Entry 3K7A (X-ray diffraction, 3.80 A resolution); this record covers chains B and C of the 11 polymer chains in the assembly.

# Chain B
Name: DNA-directed RNA polymerase II subunit RPB2
From: Saccharomyces cerevisiae
Notes: EC 2.7.7.6
Reference sequence: P08518 (RPB2_YEAST); numbering as in UniProt (aligned over 1-1224)
Amino-acid sequence (1224 residues; row label = number of the first residue in the row):
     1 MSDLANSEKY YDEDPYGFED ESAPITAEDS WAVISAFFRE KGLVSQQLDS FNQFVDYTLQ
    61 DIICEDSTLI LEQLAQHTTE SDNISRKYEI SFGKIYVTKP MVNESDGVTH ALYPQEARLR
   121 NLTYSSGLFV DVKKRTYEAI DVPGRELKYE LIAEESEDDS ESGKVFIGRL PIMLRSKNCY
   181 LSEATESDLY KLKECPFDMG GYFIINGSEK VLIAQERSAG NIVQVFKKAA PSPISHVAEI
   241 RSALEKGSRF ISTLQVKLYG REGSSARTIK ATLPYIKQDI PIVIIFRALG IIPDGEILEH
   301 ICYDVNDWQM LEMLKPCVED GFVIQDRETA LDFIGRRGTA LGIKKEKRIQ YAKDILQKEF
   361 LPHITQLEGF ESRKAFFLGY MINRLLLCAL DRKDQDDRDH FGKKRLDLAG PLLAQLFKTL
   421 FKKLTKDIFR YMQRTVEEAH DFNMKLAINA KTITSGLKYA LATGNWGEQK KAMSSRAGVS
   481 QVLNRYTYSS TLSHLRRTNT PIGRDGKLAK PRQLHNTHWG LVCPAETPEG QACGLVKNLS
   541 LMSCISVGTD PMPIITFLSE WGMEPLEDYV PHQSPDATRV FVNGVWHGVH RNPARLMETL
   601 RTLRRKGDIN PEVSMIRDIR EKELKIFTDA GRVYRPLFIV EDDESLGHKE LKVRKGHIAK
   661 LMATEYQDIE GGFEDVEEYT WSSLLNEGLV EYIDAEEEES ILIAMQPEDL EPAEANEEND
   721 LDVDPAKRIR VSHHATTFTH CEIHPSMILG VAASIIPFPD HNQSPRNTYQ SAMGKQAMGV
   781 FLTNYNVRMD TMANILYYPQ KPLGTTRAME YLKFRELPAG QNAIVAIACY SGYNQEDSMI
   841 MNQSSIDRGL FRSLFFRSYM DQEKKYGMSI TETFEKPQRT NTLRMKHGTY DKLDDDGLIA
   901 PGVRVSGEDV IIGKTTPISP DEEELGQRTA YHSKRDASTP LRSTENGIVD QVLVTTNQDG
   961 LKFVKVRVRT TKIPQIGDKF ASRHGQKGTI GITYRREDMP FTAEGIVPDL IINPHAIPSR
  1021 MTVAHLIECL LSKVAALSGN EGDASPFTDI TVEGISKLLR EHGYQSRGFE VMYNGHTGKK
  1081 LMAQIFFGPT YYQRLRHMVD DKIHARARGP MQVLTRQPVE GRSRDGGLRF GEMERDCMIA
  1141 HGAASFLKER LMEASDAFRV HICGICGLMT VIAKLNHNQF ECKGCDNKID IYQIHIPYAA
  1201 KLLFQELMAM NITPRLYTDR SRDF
Unresolved in the structure: 1-19, 71-89, 135-163, 669-677, 716-721, 864-867, 917-932
Ion coordination: Zn2+: Cys-1163, Cys-1166, Cys-1182, Cys-1185

# Chain C
Name: DNA-directed RNA polymerase II subunit RPB3
From: Saccharomyces cerevisiae
Reference sequence: P16370 (RPB3_YEAST); residue numbers follow UniProt; this construct covers 1-318
Amino-acid sequence (318 residues; numbered 1 to 318; the number before each row is that of its first residue):
     1 MSEEGPQVKI REASKDNVDF ILSNVDLAMA NSLRRVMIAE IPTLAIDSVE VETNTTVLAD
    61 EFIAHRLGLI PLQSMDIEQL EYSRDCFCED HCDKCSVVLT LQAFGESEST TNVYSKDLVI
   121 VSNLMGRNIG HPIIQDKEGN GVLICKLRKG QELKLTCVAK KGIAKEHAKW GPAAAIEFEY
   181 DPWNKLKHTD YWYEQDSAKE WPQSKNCEYE DPPNEGDPFD YKAQADTFYM NVESVGSIPV
   241 DQVVVRGIDT LQKKVASILL ALTQMDQDKV NFASGDNNTA SNMLGSNEDV MMTGAEQDPY
   301 SNASQMGNTG SGGYDNAW
Unresolved in the structure: 1-2, 269-318
Ion coordination: Zn2+: Cys-86, Cys-88, Cys-92, Cys-95
Curated features (UniProtKB/Swiss-Prot):
  - binding site (Zn(2+)): Cys-86, Cys-88, Cys-92, Cys-95
  - modified residue: Ser-2 (N-acetylserine)
  - natural variant: Ala-30 (A30D: In mutant RPB3-1)
  - mutagenesis: Lys-9 (K9E: Transcript termination readthrough)

# Interface between chain B and chain C
Residue-residue contacts - 73 pairs, chain B then chain C:
  Tyr-797(B) / Glu-61(C)
  Tyr-797(B) / Phe-62(C)  hydrophobic
  Tyr-798(B) / Phe-62(C)
  Tyr-798(B) / Arg-66(C)  hydrogen bond
  Ser-844(B) / Ala-168(C)
  Asp-847(B) / His-65(C)
  Asp-847(B) / His-167(C)  salt bridge
  Asp-847(B) / Ala-168(C)  hydrogen bond (side chain-backbone)
  Arg-848(B) / His-65(C)  hydrogen bond (backbone-side chain)
  Arg-848(B) / Leu-69(C)
  Arg-848(B) / Ala-168(C)
  Gly-849(B) / His-65(C)
  Arg-852(B) / His-65(C)  hydrogen bond
  Arg-969(B) / Ala-59(C)
  Arg-969(B) / Asp-60(C)  salt bridge
  Arg-969(B) / Glu-61(C)  salt bridge
  Thr-971(B) / Glu-61(C)  hydrogen bond
  Arg-996(B) / Ile-38(C)
  Arg-996(B) / Ala-173(C)
  Arg-996(B) / Ala-174(C)  hydrogen bond (side chain-backbone)
  Arg-996(B) / Ala-175(C)
  Glu-997(B) / Arg-34(C)  hydrogen bond (backbone-side chain)
  Glu-997(B) / Arg-35(C)
  Glu-997(B) / Ile-38(C)
  Glu-997(B) / Ala-39(C)
  Asp-998(B) / Arg-35(C)  salt bridge
  Phe-1001(B) / Arg-34(C)
  Phe-1001(B) / Phe-178(C)  hydrophobic
  Ala-1003(B) / Glu-177(C)
  Ala-1003(B) / Phe-178(C)  hydrogen bond (backbone-backbone)
  Ala-1003(B) / Glu-179(C)
  Glu-1004(B) / Glu-177(C)
  Gly-1005(B) / Ala-175(C)
  Gly-1005(B) / Ile-176(C)
  Arg-1060(B) / Lys-199(C)  hydrogen bond (side chain-backbone)
  Arg-1060(B) / Glu-200(C)  hydrogen bond (side chain-backbone)
  Gly-1063(B) / Pro-202(C)
  Tyr-1064(B) / Pro-202(C)
  Gln-1065(B) / Trp-201(C)
  Gln-1065(B) / Pro-202(C)
  Arg-1067(B) / Trp-192(C)
  Arg-1067(B) / Glu-194(C)  salt bridge
  Phe-1069(B) / Trp-201(C)
  Glu-1070(B) / Trp-201(C)
  Val-1071(B) / Tyr-191(C)  hydrophobic
  Tyr-1073(B) / Phe-178(C)
  Tyr-1073(B) / Glu-179(C)
  Tyr-1073(B) / Tyr-180(C)  hydrophobic
  Gly-1075(B) / Asn-31(C)  hydrogen bond (backbone-side chain)
  Gly-1075(B) / Arg-34(C)  hydrogen bond (backbone-side chain)
  Gly-1075(B) / Arg-35(C)  hydrogen bond (backbone-side chain)
  His-1076(B) / Asn-31(C)  hydrogen bond (backbone-side chain)
  Thr-1077(B) / Leu-27(C)
  Thr-1077(B) / Asn-31(C)  hydrogen bond (backbone-side chain)
  Gly-1078(B) / Leu-27(C)
  Gly-1078(B) / Asn-31(C)  hydrogen bond (backbone-side chain)
  Gly-1078(B) / Phe-178(C)
  Gly-1078(B) / Tyr-180(C)
  Lys-1079(B) / Leu-27(C)
  Lys-1079(B) / Tyr-180(C)
  Lys-1080(B) / Tyr-180(C)  hydrogen bond (backbone-side chain)
  Lys-1080(B) / Asp-181(C)  hydrogen bond (side chain-backbone)
  Lys-1080(B) / Thr-189(C)
  Leu-1081(B) / Thr-189(C)
  Met-1082(B) / Lys-187(C)
  Met-1082(B) / His-188(C)
  Met-1082(B) / Thr-189(C)
  Met-1082(B) / Asp-190(C)  hydrogen bond (backbone-backbone)
  Gln-1084(B) / Thr-189(C)
  Gln-1084(B) / Asp-190(C)  hydrogen bond (side chain-backbone)
  Gln-1084(B) / Tyr-191(C)
  Gln-1084(B) / Trp-192(C)
  Gln-1084(B) / Trp-201(C)
Other interface residues (no listed pair), chain B (39 interface residues in all): Tyr-785, Asn-786, Thr-970, Arg-995, Met-999
Other interface residues (no listed pair), chain C (38 interface residues in all): Val-57, Lys-165, Glu-166

# Overview
Chain B and chain C form an interface of 39 and 38 residues respectively, with 20 hydrogen bonds and 5 salt
bridges. Polar pairs include Asp-847(B)/His-167(C), Arg-969(B)/Asp-60(C) and Arg-969(B)/Glu-61(C). From
UniProt: 4 Zn2+-binding residues and one mutagenesis site on chain C.
Chain B is DNA-directed RNA polymerase II subunit RPB2 and chain C is DNA-directed RNA polymerase II subunit
RPB3, both from Saccharomyces cerevisiae; the structure, Crystal Structure of an RNA polymerase II-TFIIB
complex, was determined by X-ray diffraction.
